PDB entry 4GBL | X-ray diffraction, 2.50 A resolution | chains A and B of the 4 polymer chains in the assembly

[Chain A]
Name: Insulin A chain
Organism: Homo sapiens
UniProtKB: P01308 (INS_HUMAN); residues 1-21 here correspond to UniProt positions 90-110 (UniProt number = residue number + 89)
Chain sequence (21 residues; row label = number of the first residue in the row):
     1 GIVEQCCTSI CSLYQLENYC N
Cystine bridges: Cys6-Cys11
Ligand contacts: m-cresol (CRS): Cys6, Cys7, Ser9, Ile10, Cys11, Leu16

[Chain B]
Name: Insulin B chain
Organism: Homo sapiens
UniProtKB: P01308 (INS_HUMAN); residues 1-30 here correspond to UniProt positions 25-54 (UniProt number = residue number + 24)
Chain sequence (30 residues; each row starts with the number of its first residue):
     1 FVNQHLCGSH LVEALYLVCG ERGFFYTDKT
Disordered / not traced: 30
Construct notes: variant Asp28 (Pro52 in P01308)
Bound ions: Zn2+ near His10 (its only coordinating residue here)
Ligand contacts:
  - m-cresol (CRS), molecule 1: Val2, His5, Leu6, Cys7, His10, Leu11, Ala14
  - m-cresol (CRS), molecule 2: Tyr26, Thr27, Asp28

[How chain A and chain B interact]
Disulfides between the chains: Cys7(A)-Cys7(B), Cys20(A)-Cys19(B)
Residue-residue contacts - 16 pairs, chain A then chain B:
  Ile2(A) with Tyr26(B), hydrophobic
  Val3(A) with Gln4(B); Tyr26(B)
  Cys6(A) with Leu11(B), hydrophobic
  Cys7(A) with Cys7(B), disulfide
  Leu13(A) with Val18(B)
  Leu16(A) with Ala14(B), hydrophobic; Leu15(B)
  Glu17(A) with Val18(B); Arg22(B), salt bridge
  Tyr19(A) with Phe24(B)
  Cys20(A) with Cys19(B), disulfide
  Asn21(A) with Arg22(B); Gly23(B), hydrogen bond (backbone-backbone); Phe24(B); Phe25(B)
Other interface residues (no listed pair), chain A (11 interface residues in all): Gly1
Other interface residues (no listed pair), chain B (13 interface residues in all): Asp28

[Summary]
Chain A and chain B form an interface of 11 and 13 residues respectively; the contacts include 2 disulfide
bonds, 1 hydrogen bond and 1 salt bridge. Among the polar pairs are Glu17(A)-Arg22(B) and Asn21(A)-Gly23(B).
M-cresol is bound between chain A and chain B.
Here chain A is Insulin A chain and chain B is Insulin B chain, both from Homo sapiens. Entry 4GBL (Crystal
structure of aspart insulin at pH 8.5) was determined by X-ray diffraction, deposited together with 4GBC,
4GBI, 4GBK and 4GBN.
